PDB entry 7LMZ | electron microscopy, 3.06 A resolution | chains B and G of the 7 polymer chains in the assembly

[Chain B]
Molecule: Transitional endoplasmic reticulum ATPase
Source organism: Homo sapiens
Notes: EC 3.6.4.6
Reference sequence: P55072 (TERA_HUMAN); numbering as in UniProt (aligned over 1-806)
Amino-acid sequence (806 residues; row label = number of the first residue in the row):
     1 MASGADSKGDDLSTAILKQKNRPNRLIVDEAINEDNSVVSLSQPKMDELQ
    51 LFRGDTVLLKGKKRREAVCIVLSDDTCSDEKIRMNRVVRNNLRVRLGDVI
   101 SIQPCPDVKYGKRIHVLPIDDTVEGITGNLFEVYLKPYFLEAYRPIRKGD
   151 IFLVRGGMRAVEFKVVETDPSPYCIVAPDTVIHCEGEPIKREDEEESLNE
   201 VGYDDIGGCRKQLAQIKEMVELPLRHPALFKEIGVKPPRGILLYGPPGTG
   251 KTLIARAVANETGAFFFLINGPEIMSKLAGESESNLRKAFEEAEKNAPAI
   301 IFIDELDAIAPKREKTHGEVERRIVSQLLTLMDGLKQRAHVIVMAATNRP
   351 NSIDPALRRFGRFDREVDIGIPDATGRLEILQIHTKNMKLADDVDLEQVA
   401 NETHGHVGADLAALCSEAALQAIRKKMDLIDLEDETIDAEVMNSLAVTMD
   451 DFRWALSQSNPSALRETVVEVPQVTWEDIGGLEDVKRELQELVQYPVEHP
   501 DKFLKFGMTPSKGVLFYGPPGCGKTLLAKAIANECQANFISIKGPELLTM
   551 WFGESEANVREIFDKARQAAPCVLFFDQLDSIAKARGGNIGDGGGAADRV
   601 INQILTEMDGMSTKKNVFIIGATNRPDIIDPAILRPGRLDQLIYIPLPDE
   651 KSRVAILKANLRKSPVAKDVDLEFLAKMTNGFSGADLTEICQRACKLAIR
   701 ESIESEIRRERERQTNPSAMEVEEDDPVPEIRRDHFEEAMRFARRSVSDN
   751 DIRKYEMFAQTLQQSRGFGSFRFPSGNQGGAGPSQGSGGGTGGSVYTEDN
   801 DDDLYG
Disordered / not traced: 1-20, 715-726, 776-806
Construct notes: engineered mutation Glu-232 (Ala in P55072), Gln-578 (Glu in P55072)
UniProt features mapped onto this chain:
  - region: Thr-797 to Gly-806 (Interaction with UBXN6)
  - motif: Asp-802 to Gly-806 (PIM motif)
  - binding site (ATP): Pro-247 to Leu-253, Asn-348, His-384, Gly-521 to Leu-526
  - modified residue: Ala-2 (N-acetylalanine), Ser-3 (Phosphoserine), Ser-7 (Phosphoserine), Ser-13 (Phosphoserine), Ser-37 (Phosphoserine), Lys-315 (N6,N6,N6-trimethyllysine), Thr-436 (Phosphothreonine), Ser-462 (Phosphoserine), Lys-502 (N6-acetyllysine), Lys-505 (N6-acetyllysine), Lys-668 (N6-acetyllysine), Ser-702 (Phosphoserine), Lys-754 (N6-acetyllysine), Ser-770 (Phosphoserine), Ser-775 (Phosphoserine), Ser-787 (Phosphoserine), Tyr-805 (Phosphotyrosine)
  - cross-link (Glycyl lysine isopeptide (Lys-Gly)): Lys-8 (interchain with G-Cter in SUMO2), Lys-18 (interchain with G-Cter in SUMO2)
  - natural variant: Arg-95 (R95G: In IBMPFD1), Gly-97 (G97E: In CMT2Y), Ile-126 (I126F: In IBMPFD1; uncertain significance), Arg-155 (R155C: In IBMPFD1; R155H: In FTDALS6 and IBMPFD1; R155L: In IBMPFD1; R155P: In IBMPFD1; R155S: In IBMPFD1), Arg-159 (R159G: In FTDALS6; R159H: In IBMPFD1), Ala-160 (A160T: In IBMPFD1; uncertain significance), Glu-185 (E185K: In CMT2Y), Arg-191 (R191Q: In FTDALS6 and IBMPFD1), Leu-198 (L198W: In IBMPFD1), Glu-232 (A232E: In IBMPFD1; this construct carries the variant), Ile-254 (I254F: In IBMPFD1; uncertain significance), Ile-369 (I369T: In IBMPFD1; uncertain significance), 2 further natural variant entries in UniProt
  - mutagenesis: Phe-52 to Asp-55 (Abolishes interaction with NPLOC4; when associated with A-110), Arg-53 (R53A: Minor effect on affinity for ATP and ADP), Arg-86 (R86A: Strongly increased affinity for ATP. Strongly reduced affinity for ADP), Tyr-110 (Y110A: Abolishes interaction with NPLOC4; when associated with 52-A--A-55), Arg-113 to His-115 (Severely reduced binding to DERL1), Phe-131 (F131R: Severely reduced binding to DERL1), Leu-140 (L140D: Severely reduced binding to DERL1), Asp-179 (D179R: No effect on binding to DERL1), His-183 (H183W: Severely reduced binding to DERL1), Lys-251 (K251Q: Impairs ERAD degradation of HMGCR and does not inhibit interaction with RHBDD1; when associated with Q-524), Glu-305 (E305Q: Defect in ubiquitin-dependent protein degradation by the proteasome; when associated with Q-578), Lys-312 (K312A: Does not affect methylation by VCPKMT), 7 further mutagenesis entries in UniProt
Ion coordination: Mg2+: Thr-525 (together with ATP) (shared with 1 residue of chain A)
Small-molecule neighbours:
  - ADP (adenosine-5'-diphosphate): Asp-205, Ile-206, Gly-207, Pro-247, Gly-248, Thr-249, Gly-250, Lys-251, Thr-252, Leu-253, Asp-304, Ile-380, His-384, Gly-408, Ala-409, Ala-412
  - ATP (adenosine-5'-triphosphate), molecule 1: Asp-333, Arg-359, Arg-362
  - ATP, molecule 2: Asp-478, Ile-479, Gly-480, Leu-482, Pro-519, Pro-520, Gly-521, Cys-522, Gly-523, Lys-524, Thr-525, Leu-526, Gln-578, Asn-624, Ile-656, Asn-660, Gly-684, Ala-685, Thr-688
  - ATP, molecule 3: Asp-609, Arg-635, Arg-638
From the paper describing this entry:
  - mutagenesis - W551A/F552A, R599A: abolished catalytic activity
  - mutagenesis - I590A/D592A: unchanged catalytic activity
  - mutagenesis - L464A: decreased catalytic activity
  - disease-associated variants - A232E: increased catalytic activity (citing earlier work)
  - mutagenesis - E578Q: decreased catalytic activity (citing earlier work)

[Chain G]
Molecule: Hexa-ubiquitin
Source organism: Homo sapiens
Amino-acid sequence (9 residues; row label = number of the first residue in the row; X marks 9 residues of unknown identity (built as UNK)):
     1 XXXXXXXXX

[Interface between chain B and chain G]
Chain B residues in contact with chain G, 4 residues: Met-550, Trp-551, Phe-552, Gly-593

[Overview]
No residue of chain B is in contact with chain G. Ligands of chain B: 3 copies of ATP and ADP. The paper
reports that W551A/F552A and R599A of chain B abolish catalytic activity; L464A and E578Q of chain B reduce
catalytic activity; 6 substitutions were tested in all.
Chain B is Transitional endoplasmic reticulum ATPase and chain G is Hexa-ubiquitin, both from Homo sapiens;
the structure, Cryo-EM structure of human p97 in complex with Npl4/Ufd1 and Ub6 (Class 1), was determined by
electron microscopy, deposited together with 7LN0, 7LN1, 7LN2, 7LN3, 7LN4, 7LN5 and 7LN6.
